5E7R - chain A; structure by X-ray diffraction, 2.11 A resolution.

Chain A:
Name: TAK1 kinase - TAB1 chimera fusion protein
Source organism: Homo sapiens
Notes: EC 2.7.11.25; fragment: UNP O43318 residues 31-303, UNP Q15750 residues 468-504
UniProt: chimeric construct of O43318, Q15750: residues 31-303 from O43318 (M3K7_HUMAN) positions 31-303 (same numbers); residues 468-504 from Q15750 positions 468-504 (same numbers)
Sequence (314 residues; row label = number of the first residue in the row; note: 164 numbers in that range are skipped by the numbering (no residue carries them; nothing is unmodelled there)):
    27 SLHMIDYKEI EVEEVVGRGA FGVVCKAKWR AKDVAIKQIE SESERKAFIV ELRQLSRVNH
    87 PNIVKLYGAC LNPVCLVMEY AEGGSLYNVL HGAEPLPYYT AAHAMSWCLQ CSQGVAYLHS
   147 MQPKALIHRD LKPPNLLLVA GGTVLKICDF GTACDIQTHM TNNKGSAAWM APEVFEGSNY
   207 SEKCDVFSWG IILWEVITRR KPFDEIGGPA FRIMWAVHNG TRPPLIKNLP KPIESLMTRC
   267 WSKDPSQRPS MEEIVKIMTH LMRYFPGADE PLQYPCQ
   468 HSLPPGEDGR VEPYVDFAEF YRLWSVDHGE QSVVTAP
Disordered / not traced: 27-28, 45-47, 66-80, 178-190, 497-504
Construct notes: expression tag (27-30)
Curated features (UniProtKB/Swiss-Prot):
  - active site: Asp156 (Proton acceptor)
  - binding site (ATP): Val42 to Val50, Lys63
  - modified residue: Thr184 (Microbial infection: O-acetylthreonine), Thr187 (Microbial infection: O-acetylthreonine), Ser192 (Phosphoserine)
  - cross-link (Glycyl lysine isopeptide (Lys-Gly)): Lys72 (interchain with G-Cter in ubiquitin), Lys158 (interchain with G-Cter in ubiquitin), Lys209 (interchain with G-Cter in ubiquitin)
  - site: Phe484 (Required for interaction with MAP3K7)
Covalent attachments: compound 5KW linked to Cys174
Small-molecule neighbours: 5KW (2-chloro-N-{2-[(5-chloro-2-{[4-(4-methylpiperazin-1-yl)phenyl]amino}pyrimidin-4-yl)oxy]phenyl}acetamide): Val42, Gly43, Val50, Ala61, Val90, Met104, Glu105, Tyr106, Ala107, Gly110, Asn114, Pro160, Asn161, Leu163, Asp175, Phe176
From the paper describing this entry:
  - binding site for 5KW: Asn161, Cys174

In short:
Covalently linked compound 5KW: at Cys174. UniProt lists active-site residue Asp156 and 10 ATP-binding
residues. From the paper: a binding site for 5KW at Asn161 and Cys174.
Chain A is TAK1 kinase - TAB1 chimera fusion protein (Homo sapiens); the structure, Crystal structure of
TL10-81 bound to TAK1-TAB1, was determined by X-ray diffraction together with 5J7S, 5J8I, 5J9L, 5JH6 and 5JK3
from the same study.
